PDB entry 2XQI | X-ray diffraction, 2.60 A resolution | chain A

# Chain A
Name: Cholinesterase
Organism: Homo sapiens
Notes: EC 3.1.1.8
Reference sequence: P06276 (CHLE_HUMAN); residues 3-529 here correspond to UniProt positions 31-557 (UniProt number = residue number + 28)
Amino-acid sequence (527 residues; row label = number of the first residue in the row):
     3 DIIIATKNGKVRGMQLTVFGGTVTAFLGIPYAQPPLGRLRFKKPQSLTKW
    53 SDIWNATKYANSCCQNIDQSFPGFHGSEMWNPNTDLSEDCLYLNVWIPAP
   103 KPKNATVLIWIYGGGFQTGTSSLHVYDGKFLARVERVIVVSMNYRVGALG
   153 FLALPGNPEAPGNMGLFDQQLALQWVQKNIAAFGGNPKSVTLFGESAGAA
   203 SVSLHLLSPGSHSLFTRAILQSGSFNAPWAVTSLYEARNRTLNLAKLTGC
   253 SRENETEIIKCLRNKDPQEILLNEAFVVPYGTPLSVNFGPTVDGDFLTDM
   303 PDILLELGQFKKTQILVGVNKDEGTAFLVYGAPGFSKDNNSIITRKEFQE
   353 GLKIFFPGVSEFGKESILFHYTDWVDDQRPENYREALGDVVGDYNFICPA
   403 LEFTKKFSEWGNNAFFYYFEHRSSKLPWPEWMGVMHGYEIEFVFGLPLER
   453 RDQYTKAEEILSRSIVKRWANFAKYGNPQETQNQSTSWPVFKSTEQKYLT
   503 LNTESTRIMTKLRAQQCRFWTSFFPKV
Cystine bridges: C65-C92, C252-C263, C400-C519
Glycans and other covalent adducts: N-acetylglucosamine (NAG) linked to N57, N106, N256, N485; O-butlylmethylphosphonic acid ester group (CVX) linked to S198; glycan linked to N241, N341
Differences from the reference sequence: engineered mutation Q17 (Asn45 in P06276), Q455 (Asn483 in P06276), Q481 (Asn509 in P06276), Q486 (Asn514 in P06276)
Ligand contacts:
  - O-butlylmethylphosphonic acid ester group (CVX): G115, G116, G117, A199, W231, L286, S287, V288, F329, F398, H438
  - glycine (GLY): L18, L29, Y61, W98, D129, K131
Curated features (UniProtKB/Swiss-Prot):
  - active site: S198 (Acyl-ester intermediate), E325 (Charge relay system), H438 (Charge relay system)
  - binding site (tacrine): W82, H438
  - binding site (substrate): G116, G117
  - modified residue: S198 (Phosphoserine)
  - glycosylation (N-linked (GlcNAc...) asparagine): N57 (complex), N106 (complex), N241 (complex), N256 (complex), N341 (complex), N485
Reported in the primary citation:
  - binding site for O-butlylmethylphosphonic acid ester group: G116, G117, A199, W231, L286, V288
  - conformationally variable residues (loop rearrangement): L286, V288

# Overview
Chain A binds glycine. O-butlylmethylphosphonic acid ester group is covalently linked to S198.
N-acetylglucosamine is covalently linked to N57, N106, N241, N256, N341 and N485. The paper reports a binding
site for O-butlylmethylphosphonic acid ester group at G116, G117 and A199 among others; conformational
variability at L286 and V288.
Chain A is Cholinesterase (Homo sapiens); the structure, X-ray Structure of human butyrylcholinesterase
inhibited by racemic CVX, was determined by X-ray diffraction, deposited together with 2XQF, 2XQG, 2XQJ and
2XQK.
